Entry 1O5R (X-ray diffraction, 2.35 A resolution); this record covers chain A.

Chain A:
Molecule: Adenosine deaminase
Source organism: Bos taurus
Notes: EC 3.5.4.4
UniProt: P56658 (ADA_BOVIN); residues 2-357 here correspond to UniProt positions 1-356 (UniProt number = residue number - 1)
Amino-acid sequence (356 residues; row label = number of the first residue in the row):
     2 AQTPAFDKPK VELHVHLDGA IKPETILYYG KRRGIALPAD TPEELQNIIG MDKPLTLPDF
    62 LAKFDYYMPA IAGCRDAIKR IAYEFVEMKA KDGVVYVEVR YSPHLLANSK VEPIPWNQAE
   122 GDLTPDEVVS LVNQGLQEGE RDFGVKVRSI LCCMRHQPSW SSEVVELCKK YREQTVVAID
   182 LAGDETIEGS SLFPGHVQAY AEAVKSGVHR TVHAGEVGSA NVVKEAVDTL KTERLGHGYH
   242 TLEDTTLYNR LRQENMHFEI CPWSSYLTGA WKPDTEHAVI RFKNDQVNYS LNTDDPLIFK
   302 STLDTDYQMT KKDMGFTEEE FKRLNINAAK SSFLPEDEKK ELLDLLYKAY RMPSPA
Disordered / not traced: 2-3, 353-357
UniProt features mapped onto this chain:
  - binding site (Zn(2+)): Asp-296
Ion coordination: Zn2+: His-15, His-17, His-214, Asp-295
Small-molecule neighbours: fr236913 (FR9; 1-[(1R)-3-(6-{[(benzylamino)carbonyl]amino}-1H-indol-1-yl)-1-(hydroxymethyl)propyl]-1H-imidazole-4-carboxamide): His-17, Asp-19, Leu-56, Thr-57, Leu-58, Phe-61, Leu-62, Phe-65, Arg-101, Tyr-102, Ser-103, Leu-106, Met-155, His-157, Gly-184, Asp-185, Glu-217, Thr-269, Asp-295, Asp-296, Phe-300

Summary:
Ligands of chain A: fr236913. The Zn2+ site is built by His-15, His-17, His-214 and Asp-295. UniProt lists
Zn2+-binding residue Asp-296.
Chain A is Adenosine deaminase (Bos taurus); the structure, Crystal structure of adenosine deaminase complexed
with a potent inhibitor, was determined by X-ray diffraction together with 1QXL and 1UML from the same study.
